5Z07 - chain A; structure by X-ray diffraction, 2.30 A resolution.

Chain A:
Molecule: Cenp-I
From: Chaetomium thermophilum (strain DSM 1495 / CBS 144.50 / IMI 039719)
UniProt: G0SFF7 (G0SFF7_CHATD); numbering as in UniProt (aligned over 1-229)
Amino-acid sequence (229 residues; each row starts with the number of its first residue):
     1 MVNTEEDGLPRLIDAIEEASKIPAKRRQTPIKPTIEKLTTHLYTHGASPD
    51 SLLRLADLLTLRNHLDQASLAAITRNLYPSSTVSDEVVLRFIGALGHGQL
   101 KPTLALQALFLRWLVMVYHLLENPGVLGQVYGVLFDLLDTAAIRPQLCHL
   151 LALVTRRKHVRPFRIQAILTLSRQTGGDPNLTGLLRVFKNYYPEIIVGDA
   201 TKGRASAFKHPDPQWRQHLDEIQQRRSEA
Disordered / not traced: 1-7, 198-204, 228-229
Modified residues: Mse1 (selenomethionine); Mse116 (selenomethionine; parent Met)

Summary:
Chain A is Cenp-I (Chaetomium thermophilum (strain DSM 1495 / CBS 144.50 / IMI 039719)); the structure,
Crystal structure of centromere protein Cenp-I, was determined by X-ray diffraction, deposited together with
5Z08.
